PDB entry 5VSU | X-ray diffraction, 3.10 A resolution | chains B and C of the 9 polymer chains in the assembly

# Chain B
Molecule: U6 snRNA-associated Sm-like protein LSm2
From: Saccharomyces cerevisiae (strain ATCC 204508 / S288c)
UniProt: P38203 (LSM2_YEAST); residues 1-95 here = UniProt positions 1-95
Chain sequence (98 residues; each row starts with the number of its first residue; numbers below 1 keep their minus sign (Met-2 is residue -2)):
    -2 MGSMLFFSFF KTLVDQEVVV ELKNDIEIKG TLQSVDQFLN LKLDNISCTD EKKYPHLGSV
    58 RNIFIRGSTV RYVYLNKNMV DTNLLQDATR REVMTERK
Construct notes: initiating methionine (-2); expression tag (-1 to 0)
Curated features (UniProtKB/Swiss-Prot):
  - mutagenesis: Lys20 (K20A/E: Inviable. Decreases binding affinity for U6 snRNA), Phe35 (F35A: Strongly reduces affinity for poly-U RNA ends), Asn37 (N37A: Strongly reduces affinity for poly-U RNA ends), Arg63 (R63A: Strongly reduces affinity for poly-U RNA ends)
From the paper describing this entry:
  - binding site for Saccharomyces cerevisiae strain T8 chromosome XII sequence: Lys20
  - mutagenesis - K20A, K20E: abolished growth
  - mutagenesis - K20E: decreased binding to U6 3'-end

# Chain C
Molecule: U6 snRNA-associated Sm-like protein LSm3
From: Saccharomyces cerevisiae (strain ATCC 204508 / S288c)
UniProt: P57743 (LSM3_YEAST); numbering as in UniProt (aligned over 1-89)
Chain sequence (92 residues; numbered -2 to 89; the number before each row is that of its first residue; numbers below 1 keep their minus sign (Met-2 is residue -2)):
    -2 MGSMETPLDL LKLNLDERVY IKLRGARTLV GTLQAFDSHC NIVLSDAVET IYQLNNEELS
    58 ESERRCEMVF IRGDTVTLIS TPSEDDDGAV EI
Not modelled in the structure: -2, 80-89
Construct notes: initiating methionine (-2); expression tag (-1 to 0)
Curated features (UniProtKB/Swiss-Prot):
  - mutagenesis: Arg21 (R21E: Sensitive to thermal stress. Decreases binding affinity for U6 snRNA), His36 (H36A: Strongly reduces affinity for poly-U RNA ends), Asn38 (N38A: Strongly reduces affinity for poly-U RNA ends), Arg69 (R69A: Strongly reduces affinity for poly-U RNA ends)
From the paper describing this entry:
  - mutagenesis - R21A: unchanged growth
  - mutagenesis - R21D: decreased growth

# How chain B and chain C interact
Residue-residue contacts - 56 pairs, chain B then chain C:
  Phe3(B) - Ala32(C)  hydrophobic
  Phe3(B) - Phe33(C)
  Phe3(B) - Asp34(C)
  Phe3(B) - Asn38(C)
  Phe3(B) - Val40(C)  hydrophobic
  Phe3(B) - Phe67(C)  hydrophobic
  Phe7(B) - Phe67(C)  hydrophobic
  Glu18(B) - Arg24(C)  salt bridge
  Glu18(B) - Arg61(C)  salt bridge
  Lys20(B) - Arg69(C)
  Lys20(B) - Asp71(C)  salt bridge
  Lys20(B) - Thr72(C)
  Asp22(B) - Arg24(C)  salt bridge
  Glu24(B) - Arg61(C)  salt bridge
  Gly64(B) - Arg69(C)  hydrogen bond (backbone-side chain)
  Ser65(B) - Arg69(C)
  Val67(B) - Arg69(C)
  Arg68(B) - Arg24(C)
  Arg68(B) - Phe67(C)
  Arg68(B) - Ile68(C)
  Arg68(B) - Arg69(C)  hydrogen bond (backbone-backbone)
  Tyr69(B) - Leu20(C)
  Tyr69(B) - Arg24(C)
  Tyr69(B) - Leu26(C)  hydrophobic
  Tyr69(B) - Glu46(C)  hydrogen bond
  Tyr69(B) - Phe67(C)
  Val70(B) - Val66(C)
  Val70(B) - Phe67(C)  hydrogen bond (backbone-backbone)
  Tyr71(B) - Arg61(C)
  Tyr71(B) - Cys63(C)  hydrophobic
  Tyr71(B) - Met65(C)
  Tyr71(B) - Val66(C)  hydrophobic
  Leu72(B) - Met65(C)  hydrogen bond (backbone-backbone)
  Asn73(B) - Glu64(C)
  Lys74(B) - Asp43(C)  salt bridge
  Lys74(B) - Glu64(C)  hydrogen bond (backbone-side chain)
  Val77(B) - Met65(C)  hydrophobic
  Thr79(B) - Gln31(C)
  Leu82(B) - Gln31(C)
  Leu82(B) - Ala32(C)  hydrophobic
  Leu82(B) - Val40(C)  hydrophobic
  Gln83(B) - Asp13(C)  hydrogen bond
  Gln83(B) - Gln31(C)  hydrogen bond
  Thr86(B) - Leu12(C)
  Thr86(B) - Gln31(C)
  Thr86(B) - Ala32(C)
  Thr86(B) - Phe33(C)
  Arg87(B) - Lys9(C)  hydrogen bond (backbone-side chain)
  Arg87(B) - Leu12(C)
  Glu89(B) - Asp34(C)
  Val90(B) - Leu5(C)  hydrophobic
  Val90(B) - Asp6(C)
  Val90(B) - Lys9(C)
  Val90(B) - Phe33(C)  hydrophobic
  Met91(B) - Lys9(C)
  Glu93(B) - Ser35(C)
Other interface residues (no listed pair), chain B (30 interface residues in all): Leu2, Phe6, Phe35, Leu36
Other interface residues (no listed pair), chain C (28 interface residues in all): Ile39

# Overview
The interface between chain B and chain C involves 30 residues on one side and 28 on the other; the contacts
include 9 hydrogen bonds and 6 salt bridges. Polar pairs include Glu18(B)-Arg24(C), Glu18(B)-Arg61(C) and
Lys20(B)-Asp71(C). From the paper: a binding site for Saccharomyces cerevisiae strain T8 chromosome XII
sequence at Lys20(B); K20A and K20E of chain B abolish growth; 4 substitutions were tested in all.
Here chain B is U6 snRNA-associated Sm-like protein LSm2 and chain C is U6 snRNA-associated Sm-like protein
LSm3, both from Saccharomyces cerevisiae (strain ATCC 204508 / S288c). Entry 5VSU (Structure of yeast U6 snRNP
with 2'-phosphate terminated U6 RNA) was determined by X-ray diffraction (same publication as 6ASO).
